PDB entry 8RMD | electron microscopy, 2.52 A resolution | chains B and F of the 9 polymer chains in the assembly

== Chain B (and F) ==
Molecule: LYR motif-containing protein 4
Source organism: Homo sapiens
Notes: chain F of this document is another copy of the same molecule, construct and numbering; everything in this record applies to it too
UniProtKB: Q9HD34 (LYRM4_HUMAN); residue numbers follow UniProt; this construct covers 1-91
Sequence (115 residues; row label = number of the first residue in the row; numbers below 1 keep their minus sign (Met-23 is residue -23)):
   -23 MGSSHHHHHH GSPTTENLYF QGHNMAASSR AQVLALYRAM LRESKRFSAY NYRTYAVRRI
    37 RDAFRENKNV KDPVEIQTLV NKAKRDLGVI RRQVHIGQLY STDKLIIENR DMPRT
Not modelled in the structure: -23 to 4, 86-91
Differences from the reference sequence: initiating methionine (-23); expression tag (-22 to 0); variant Ala11 (Ser in Q9HD34)
Small-molecule neighbours: S-dodecanoyl-4'-phosphopantetheine (8Q1; S-[2-({N-[(2R)-2-hydroxy-3,3-dimethyl-4-(phosphonooxy)butanoyl]-beta-alanyl}amino)ethyl] dodecanethioate): Arg6, Val9, Leu10, Met16, Tyr31, Ala32, Arg35, Ile36, Ala39, Phe40, Asn43, Lys44, Val46, Ile52, Leu55, Val56, Ala59, Asp62, Ile66

== Interface between chain B and chain F ==
Contacting residue pairs - 10 pairs, chain B then chain F:
  Arg68(B) - Leu75(F)
  Arg68(B) - Tyr76(F)
  Gln69(B) - Tyr76(F)  hydrogen bond
  His71(B) - His71(F)  hydrogen bond
  Ile72(B) - Leu75(F)  hydrophobic
  Ile72(B) - Tyr76(F)  hydrophobic
  Leu75(B) - Arg68(F)
  Leu75(B) - Ile72(F)  hydrophobic
  Tyr76(B) - Arg68(F)
  Tyr76(B) - Gln69(F)  hydrogen bond

== Summary ==
The chain B/chain F interface involves 6 residues from each chain; the contacts include 3 hydrogen bonds.
Polar contacts include Gln69(B)-Tyr76(F) and His71(B)-His71(F). Chain B binds
S-dodecanoyl-4'-phosphopantetheine.
Both chains are LYR motif-containing protein 4 (Homo sapiens). Entry 8RMD (Structure of the FDX2-bound core
ISC complex (distal conformation)) was determined by electron microscopy, deposited together with 8RMC, 8RME,
8RMF and 8RMG.
